Entry 7T3D (electron microscopy, 3.38 A resolution); this record covers chains A and G of the 18 polymer chains in the assembly.

Chain A:
Name: Hemagglutinin HA1 chain
Organism: Influenza A virus (A/California/04/2009(H1N1))
UniProt: C3W5S1 (C3W5S1_I09A0); the construct lacks a stretch of the UniProt sequence, so the offset changes along the chain: 11-55 = UniProt 18-62; 56-83 = UniProt 64-91; 84-92 = UniProt 93-101; 93-125 = UniProt 103-135; 3 more segments
Sequence (331 residues; numbered 7 to 329 plus 8 insertion-coded residues; the number before each row is that of its first residue; a row labelled like 125A-125C holds insertion residues (125A, then the next letters in order)):
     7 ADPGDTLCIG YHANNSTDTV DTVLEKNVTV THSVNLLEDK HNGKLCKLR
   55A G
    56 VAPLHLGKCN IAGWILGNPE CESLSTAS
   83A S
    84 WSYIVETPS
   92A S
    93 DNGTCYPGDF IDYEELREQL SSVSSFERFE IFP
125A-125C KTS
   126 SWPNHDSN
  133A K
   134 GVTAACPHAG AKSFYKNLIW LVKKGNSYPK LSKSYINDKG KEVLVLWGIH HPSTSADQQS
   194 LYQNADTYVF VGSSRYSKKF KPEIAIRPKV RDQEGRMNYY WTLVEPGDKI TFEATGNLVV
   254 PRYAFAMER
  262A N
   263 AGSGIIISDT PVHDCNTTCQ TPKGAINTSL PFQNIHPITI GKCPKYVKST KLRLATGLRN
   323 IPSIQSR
Unresolved in the structure: 7-9, 326-329
Disulfides: Cys52-Cys277, Cys64-Cys76, Cys97-Cys139, Cys281-Cys305
Glycans and other covalent adducts: N-acetylglucosamine (NAG) linked to Asn21, Asn33, Asn94, Asn278, Asn289
Construct notes: expression tag (7-10)

Chain G:
Name: Hemagglutinin HA2 chain
Organism: Influenza A virus (A/California/04/2009(H1N1))
UniProt: C3W5S1 (C3W5S1_I09A0); residues 1-174 here correspond to UniProt positions 345-518 (UniProt number = residue number + 344)
Sequence (174 residues; numbered 1 to 174; the number before each row is that of its first residue):
     1 GLFGAIAGFI EGGWTGMVDG WYGYHHQNEQ GSGYAADLKS TQNAIDKITN KVNSVIEKMN
    61 TQFTAVGKEF NHLEKRIENL NKKVDDGFLD IWTYNAELLV LLENERTLDY HDSNVKNLYE
   121 KVRSQLKNNA KEIGNGCFEF YHKCDNTCME SVKNGTYDYP KYSEEAKLNR EEID
Unresolved in the structure: 1-8, 172-174
Disulfides: Cys144-Cys148
Glycans and other covalent adducts: N-acetylglucosamine (NAG) linked to Asn154
Construct notes: engineered mutation Lys47 (Glu391 in C3W5S1)

Interface between chain A and chain G:
Residue-residue contacts - 7 pairs, chain A then chain G:
  Val29(A) with Asn50(G); Lys51(G)
  Leu30(A) with Lys47(G); Asn50(G), hydrogen bond (backbone-side chain)
  Glu31(A) with Asn50(G)
  Lys32(A) with Asn50(G)
  Lys310(A) with Asn60(G), hydrogen bond (side chain-backbone)
Also at the interface, not in a pair above, chain G (7 interface residues in all): Ile48, Glu57, Tyr110

Overview:
5 residues of chain A face 7 of chain G across their interface, with 2 hydrogen bonds. Polar pairs include
Leu30(A)-Asn50(G) and Lys310(A)-Asn60(G).
Chain A is Hemagglutinin HA1 chain and chain G is Hemagglutinin HA2 chain, both from Influenza A virus
(A/California/04/2009(H1N1)); the structure, CryoEM map of anchor 222-1C06 Fab and lateral patch 2B05 Fab
binding H1 HA, was determined by electron microscopy.
